5OLA - chains E and R of the 6 polymer chains in the assembly; structure by X-ray diffraction, 3.90 A resolution.

== Chain E ==
Protein: DNA-directed RNA polymerase, mitochondrial
Organism: Homo sapiens
Notes: EC 2.7.7.6
UniProt: O00411 (RPOM_HUMAN); residues 151-1230 here = UniProt positions 151-1230
Sequence (1088 residues; row label = number of the first residue in the row):
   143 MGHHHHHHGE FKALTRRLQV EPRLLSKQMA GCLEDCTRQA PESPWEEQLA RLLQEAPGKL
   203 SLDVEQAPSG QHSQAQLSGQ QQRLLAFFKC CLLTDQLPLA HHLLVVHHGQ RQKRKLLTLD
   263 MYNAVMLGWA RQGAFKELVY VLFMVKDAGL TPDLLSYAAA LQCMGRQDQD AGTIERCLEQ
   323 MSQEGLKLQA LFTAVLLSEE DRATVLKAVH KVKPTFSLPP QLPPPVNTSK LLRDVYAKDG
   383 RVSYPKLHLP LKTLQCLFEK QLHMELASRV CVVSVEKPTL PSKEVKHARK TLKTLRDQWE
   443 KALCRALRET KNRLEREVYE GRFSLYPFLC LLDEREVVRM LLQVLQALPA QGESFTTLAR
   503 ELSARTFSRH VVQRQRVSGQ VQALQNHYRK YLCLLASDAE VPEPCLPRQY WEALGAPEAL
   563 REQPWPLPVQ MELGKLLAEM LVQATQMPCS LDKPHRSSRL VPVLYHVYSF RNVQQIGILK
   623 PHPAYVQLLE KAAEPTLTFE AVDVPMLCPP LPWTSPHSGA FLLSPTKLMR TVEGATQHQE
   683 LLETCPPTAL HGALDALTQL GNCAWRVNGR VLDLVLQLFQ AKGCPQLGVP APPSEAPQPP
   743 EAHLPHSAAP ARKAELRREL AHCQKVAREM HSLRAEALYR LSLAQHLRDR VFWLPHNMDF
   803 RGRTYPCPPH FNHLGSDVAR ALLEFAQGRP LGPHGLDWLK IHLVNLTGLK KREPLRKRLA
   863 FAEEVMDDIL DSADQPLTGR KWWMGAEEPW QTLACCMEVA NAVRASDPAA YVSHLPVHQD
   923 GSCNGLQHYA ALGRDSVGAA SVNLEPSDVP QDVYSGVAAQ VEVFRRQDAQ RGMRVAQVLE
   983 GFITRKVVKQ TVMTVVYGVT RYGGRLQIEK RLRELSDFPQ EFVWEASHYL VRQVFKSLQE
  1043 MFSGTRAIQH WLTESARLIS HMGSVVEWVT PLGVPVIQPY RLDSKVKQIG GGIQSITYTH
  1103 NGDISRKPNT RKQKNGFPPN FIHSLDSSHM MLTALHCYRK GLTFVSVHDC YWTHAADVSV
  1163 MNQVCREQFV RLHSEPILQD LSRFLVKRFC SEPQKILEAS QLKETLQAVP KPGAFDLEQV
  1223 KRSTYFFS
Disordered / not traced: 143-217, 595-597, 1086-1106
Construct notes: initiating methionine (143); expression tag (144-150); conflict Ala555 (Glu in O00411)
Swiss-Prot annotation at these positions:
  - active site: Asp922, Lys991, Asp1151

== Chain R ==
Molecule: 14-nt RNA strand
Sequence (14 nucleotides; numbered -4 to 9; the number before each row is that of its first residue; numbers below 1 keep their minus sign (A-4 is residue -4)):
    -4 AGUCUGCGGC GCGC
Disordered / not traced: -4 to 0

== Chain E / chain R interface ==
Residue-residue contacts (19):
  Arg613(E) - G1(R)  hydrogen bond to the base
  Asn614(E) - G1(R)  hydrogen bond to the sugar
  Asn614(E) - C2(R)  hydrogen bond to the sugar
  Lys767(E) - C5(R)  phosphate contact
  Glu771(E) - G4(R)  sugar contact
  Glu771(E) - C5(R)  phosphate contact
  Ser774(E) - G4(R)  hydrogen bond to the base
  Leu775(E) - G6(R)  sugar contact
  Arg805(E) - C9(R)  hydrogen bond to the sugar
  Leu816(E) - G8(R)  hydrogen bond to the sugar
  Gly817(E) - G8(R)  sugar contact
  Ser818(E) - C7(R)  sugar contact
  Arg822(E) - G8(R)  hydrogen bond to the phosphate
  Arg822(E) - C9(R)  salt bridge to the phosphate
  Tyr999(E) - C9(R)  base contact
  Val1149(E) - G8(R)  sugar contact
  Val1149(E) - C9(R)  sugar contact
  His1150(E) - C9(R)  hydrogen bond to the sugar
  Asp1151(E) - C9(R)  hydrogen bond to the sugar
Other interface residues (no listed pair), chain E (20 interface residues in all): Thr499, Glu675, Glu778, Tyr807, Cys1152

== Overview ==
20 residues of chain E face 8 of chain R across their interface; the contacts include 9 hydrogen bonds and 1
salt bridge. Polar contacts include Arg613(E)-G1(R), Ser774(E)-G4(R) and Asn614(E)-G1(R). From UniProt: 3
active-site residues on chain E.
Here chain E is DNA-directed RNA polymerase, mitochondrial (Homo sapiens) and chain R is a 14-nt RNA strand.
Entry 5OLA (Structure of mitochondrial transcription elongation complex in complex with elongation factor
TEFM) was determined by X-ray diffraction together with 5OL9 from the same study.
